PDB entry 8RGU | X-ray diffraction, 1.90 A resolution | chains A and C of the 3 polymer chains in the assembly

[Chain A (and C)]
Protein: Arginase-2, mitochondrial
Organism: Homo sapiens
Notes: EC 3.5.3.1; chain C of this document is another copy of the same molecule, construct and numbering; everything in this record applies to it too
UniProt: P78540 (ARGI2_HUMAN); numbering as in UniProt (aligned over 22-341)
Sequence (336 residues; row label = number of the first residue in the row):
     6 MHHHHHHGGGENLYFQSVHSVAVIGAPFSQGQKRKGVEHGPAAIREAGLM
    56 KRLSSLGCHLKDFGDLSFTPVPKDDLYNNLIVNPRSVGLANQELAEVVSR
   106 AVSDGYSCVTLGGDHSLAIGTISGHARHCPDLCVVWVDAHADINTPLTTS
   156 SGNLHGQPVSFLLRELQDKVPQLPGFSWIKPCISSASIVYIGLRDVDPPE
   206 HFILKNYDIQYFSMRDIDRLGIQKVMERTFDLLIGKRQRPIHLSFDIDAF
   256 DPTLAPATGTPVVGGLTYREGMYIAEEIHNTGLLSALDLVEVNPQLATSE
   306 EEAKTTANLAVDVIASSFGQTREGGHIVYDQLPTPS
Not modelled in the structure: 6-16, 73-78, 341 (chain C: 6-19, 332-341)
Differences from the reference sequence: initiating methionine (6); expression tag (7-21)
Metal / ion sites: Mn2+ site 1: His-120, Asp-143, Asp-147, Asp-251 (together with dimethyl sulfoxide); Mn2+ site 2: Asp-143, His-145, Asp-251, Asp-253 (together with dimethyl sulfoxide)
Ligand contacts: proline (PRO): His-145, Asn-149, Thr-154, Ser-156, Asn-158, His-160, Gly-161, Asp-200, Asp-202, Glu-205
Curated features (UniProtKB/Swiss-Prot):
  - binding site (Mn(2+)): His-120, Asp-143, His-145, Asp-147, Asp-251, Asp-253
  - binding site (substrate): His-145 to Asn-149, Ser-156 to Asn-158, Asp-202, Thr-265, Glu-296

[Chain A / chain C interface]
Residue-residue contacts (25):
  Leu-198(A) with Arg-327(C)
  Arg-199(A) with Arg-327(C)
  Val-201(A) with Glu-328(C); Gly-329(C)
  Pro-203(A) with Gly-329(C)
  His-206(A) with Glu-328(C); Gly-329(C); Gly-330(C)
  Tyr-216(A) with Glu-328(C), hydrogen bond
  Met-219(A) with Arg-274(C); Arg-327(C)
  Arg-220(A) with Tyr-278(C); Glu-281(C), salt bridge; Glu-282(C), salt bridge; Arg-327(C)
  Ile-222(A) with Arg-274(C)
  Asp-223(A) with Arg-274(C), salt bridge; Arg-327(C), salt bridge
  Arg-224(A) with Gln-228(C), hydrogen bond (backbone-side chain); Tyr-278(C), hydrogen bond
  Val-268(A) with Tyr-273(C)
  Gly-269(A) with Tyr-273(C); Arg-274(C)
  Gly-270(A) with Arg-274(C), hydrogen bond (backbone-side chain)
  Glu-275(A) with Arg-274(C), salt bridge
Also at the interface, not in a pair above, chain A (20 interface residues in all): Asp-200, Ser-218, Leu-225, Leu-271, Thr-272
Also at the interface, not in a pair above, chain C (11 interface residues in all): Asn-285

[Overview]
Chain A and chain C form an interface of 20 and 11 residues respectively, with 4 hydrogen bonds and 5 salt
bridges. Polar pairs include Arg-220(A)/Glu-281(C), Arg-220(A)/Glu-282(C) and Asp-223(A)/Arg-274(C). Ligands
of chain A: proline.
Chain A and chain C are both Arginase-2, mitochondrial (Homo sapiens); the structure, Arginase 2 in complex
with inhibitor, was determined by X-ray diffraction (same publication as 8RG6, 8RGF and 8RFA).
